Entry 8RKG (X-ray diffraction, 2.90 A resolution); this record covers chains B and C of the 8 polymer chains in the assembly.

# Chain B (and C)
Name: XlZPA protein
Source organism: Xenopus laevis
Notes: chain C of this document is another copy of the same molecule, construct and numbering; everything in this record applies to it too
Reference sequence: A1L3D9 (A1L3D9_XENLA); numbering as in UniProt (aligned over 161-338)
Sequence (188 residues; each row starts with the number of its first residue):
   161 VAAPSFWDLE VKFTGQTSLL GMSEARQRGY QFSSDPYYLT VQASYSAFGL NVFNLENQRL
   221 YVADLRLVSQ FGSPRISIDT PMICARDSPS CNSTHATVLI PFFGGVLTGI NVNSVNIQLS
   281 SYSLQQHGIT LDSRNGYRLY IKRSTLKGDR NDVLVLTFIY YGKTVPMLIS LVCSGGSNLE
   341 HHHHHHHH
Unresolved in the structure: 161-165, 230-231, 336-348 (chain C: 161-165, 335-348)
Sequence notes: expression tag (339-348)
Disulfide bonds: C251-C333
Covalently attached groups: N-acetylglucosamine (NAG) linked to N252

# Interface between chain B and chain C
Residue-residue contacts - 6 pairs, chain B then chain C:
  V266(B) - V266(C)  hydrophobic
  V266(B) - I319(C)  hydrophobic
  I319(B) - V266(C)  hydrophobic
  Y321(B) - Y321(C)  hydrogen bond (side chain-backbone)
  Y321(B) - G322(C)
  G322(B) - Y321(C)
Other interface residues (no listed pair), chain B (7 interface residues in all): G175, R226, G264
Other interface residues (no listed pair), chain C (7 interface residues in all): G175, R226, G264

# In short
Chain B and chain C each contribute 7 residues to their interface; the contacts include 1 hydrogen bond. Its
one hydrogen-bonded contact is Y321(B)-Y321(C). N-acetylglucosamine is covalently linked to N252(B).
Both chains are XlZPA protein (Xenopus laevis). Entry 8RKG (Crystal structure of tetrameric
collagenase-cleaved Xenopus ZP2-N2N3 (cleaved xZP2-N2N3)) was determined by X-ray diffraction, deposited
together with 8BQU, 8RKF, 8RKH and 8RKI.
